Entry 1FCV (X-ray diffraction, 2.65 A resolution); this record covers chain A.

# Chain A
Molecule: Hyaluronoglucosaminidase
Source organism: Apis mellifera
Notes: EC 3.2.1.35
UniProt: Q08169 (HUGA_APIME); residues 1-350 here correspond to UniProt positions 33-382 (UniProt number = residue number + 32)
Chain sequence (350 residues; row label = number of the first residue in the row):
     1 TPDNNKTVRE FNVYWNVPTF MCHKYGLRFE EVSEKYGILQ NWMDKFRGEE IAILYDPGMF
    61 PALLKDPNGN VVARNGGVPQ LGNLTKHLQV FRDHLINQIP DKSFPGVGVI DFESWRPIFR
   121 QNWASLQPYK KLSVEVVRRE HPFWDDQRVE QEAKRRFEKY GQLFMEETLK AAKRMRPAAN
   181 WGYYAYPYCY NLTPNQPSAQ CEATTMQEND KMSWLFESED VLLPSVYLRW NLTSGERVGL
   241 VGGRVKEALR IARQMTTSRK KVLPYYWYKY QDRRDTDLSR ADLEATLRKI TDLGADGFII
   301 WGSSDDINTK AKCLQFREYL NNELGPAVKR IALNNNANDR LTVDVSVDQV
Disordered / not traced: 1-9, 334-350
Cystine bridges: C22-C313, C189-C201
Swiss-Prot annotation at these positions:
  - active site: E113 (Proton donor)
  - glycosylation (N-linked (GlcNAc...) asparagine): N83, N231 (complex)

# In short
From UniProt: active-site residue E113.
Chain A is Hyaluronoglucosaminidase (Apis mellifera); the structure, Crystal structure of bee venom
hyaluronidase in complex with hyaluronic acid tetramer, was determined by X-ray diffraction, deposited
together with 1FCQ and 1FCU.
